Entry 3VMI (X-ray diffraction, 2.00 A resolution); this record covers chains B and C of the 6 polymer chains in the assembly.

== Chain B (and C) ==
Protein: Terminal oxygenase component of carbazole
Notes: EC 1.14.12.22; chain C of this document is another copy of the same molecule, construct and numbering; everything in this record applies to it too
Reference sequence: Q84II6 (Q84II6_9BURK); numbering as in UniProt (aligned over 1-384)
Sequence (392 residues; each row starts with the number of its first residue):
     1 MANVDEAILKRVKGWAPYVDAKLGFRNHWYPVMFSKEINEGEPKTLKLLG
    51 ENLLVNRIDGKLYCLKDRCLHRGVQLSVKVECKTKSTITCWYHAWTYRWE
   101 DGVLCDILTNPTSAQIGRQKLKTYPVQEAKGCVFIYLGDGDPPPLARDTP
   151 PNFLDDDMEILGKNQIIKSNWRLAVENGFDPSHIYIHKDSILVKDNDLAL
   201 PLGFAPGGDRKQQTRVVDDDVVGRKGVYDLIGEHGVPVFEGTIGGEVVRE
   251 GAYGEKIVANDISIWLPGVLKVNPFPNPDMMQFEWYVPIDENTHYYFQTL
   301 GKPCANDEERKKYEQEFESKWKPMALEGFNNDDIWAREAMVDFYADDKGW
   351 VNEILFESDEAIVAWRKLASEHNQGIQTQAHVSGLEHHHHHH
Disordered / not traced: 389-392 (chain C: 390-392)
Differences from the reference sequence: expression tag (385-392)
Bound ions: 2Fe-2S cluster Fe: Cys69, His71, Cys90, His93; Fe2+: His183, His187, Asp333 (together with oxygen molecule)
Ligand contacts:
  - 9H-carbazole (9CA): Gly178, Asp180, His183, Ile184, Ile231, Ala259, Ile262, Leu270, Val272, Phe275, Gln282, Glu284, Phe329, Asn330
  - oxygen molecule: Asn177, Gly178, His183, Ile186, His187, Phe329, Asn330, Asp333
  - 2Fe-2S cluster (FES): Cys69, His71, Arg72, Val74, Cys90, Tyr92, His93, Ala94, Trp95
Reported in the primary citation:
  - Fe2+ coordination: His183, His187, Asp333
  - catalytic residues: Glu284, Tyr296, Arg337 (proposed by the authors, not directly observed)

== Interface between chain B and chain C ==
Residue-residue contacts - 77 pairs, chain B then chain C:
  Arg11(B) with His387(C); His388(C), hydrogen bond
  Glu176(B) with Arg72(C), salt bridge
  Asn177(B) with Tyr92(C), hydrogen bond
  Asp180(B) with His93(C), salt bridge
  Ser182(B) with His93(C); Thr109(C)
  His183(B) with Tyr92(C); His93(C)
  Tyr185(B) with Glu81(C), hydrogen bond; Lys83(C); Thr89(C); Cys90(C); Trp91(C); Tyr92(C); Ala94(C); Leu108(C); Thr109(C)
  Ile186(B) with Trp91(C); Tyr92(C)
  Lys188(B) with Glu81(C), salt bridge
  Leu202(B) with Thr109(C)
  Gly203(B) with Thr109(C)
  Ala205(B) with Thr109(C); Asn110(C)
  Pro206(B) with Asn110(C)
  Val238(B) with Leu108(C); Thr109(C); Pro111(C)
  Gly241(B) with Leu108(C)
  Thr242(B) with Asp106(C); Leu108(C)
  Ile243(B) with Lys83(C); Thr84(C); Thr87(C); Thr89(C); Thr96(C); Asp106(C); Leu108(C), hydrophobic
  Gly244(B) with Asp106(C), hydrogen bond (backbone-side chain)
  Val248(B) with Leu108(C), hydrophobic
  Trp335(B) with Val78(C), hydrophobic; Lys79(C); Trp91(C), hydrophobic
  Ala336(B) with Trp91(C), hydrophobic
  Ala339(B) with Val74(C); Trp91(C), hydrophobic
  Met340(B) with Arg72(C); Val74(C), hydrophobic; Tyr92(C)
  Phe343(B) with Arg72(C); Gly73(C)
  Tyr344(B) with Arg72(C), hydrogen bond
  Asp346(B) with Ser383(C)
  Lys348(B) with Ser383(C); Glu386(C), salt bridge
  Asn352(B) with Ser383(C), hydrogen bond (side chain-backbone)
  Glu353(B) with His71(C)
  Ile354(B) with Leu70(C), hydrogen bond (backbone-backbone); His71(C), hydrogen bond (backbone-backbone); Trp95(C); Gln115(C); Gln119(C)
  Leu355(B) with His71(C); Gln115(C), hydrogen bond (backbone-side chain)
  Phe356(B) with His71(C); Trp95(C), hydrophobic; Ile107(C), hydrophobic; Thr109(C); Ser113(C); Gln115(C)
  Glu357(B) with Asn110(C); Ser113(C), hydrogen bond; Ala114(C), hydrogen bond (side chain-backbone)
  Asp359(B) with His71(C), salt bridge
  Ile362(B) with Arg72(C)
  Arg366(B) with Arg72(C)
Interface residues without a listed pair, chain B (37 interface residues in all): Asp342
Interface residues without a listed pair, chain C (35 interface residues in all): Arg68, Gln75

== Summary ==
37 residues of chain B and 35 residues of chain C are in contact, with 11 hydrogen bonds and 5 salt bridges.
Among the polar pairs are Glu176(B)-Arg72(C), Asp180(B)-His93(C) and Lys188(B)-Glu81(C). Ligands of chain B:
oxygen molecule, 2Fe-2S cluster and 9H-carbazole. From the paper: catalytic residues Glu284(B), Tyr296(B) and
Arg337(B); Fe2+ coordination by His183(B), His187(B) and Asp333(B).
Both chains are Terminal oxygenase component of carbazole. Entry 3VMI (Carbazole- and oxygen-bound complex
between oxygenase and ferredoxin in carbazole 1,9a-dioxygenase) was determined by X-ray diffraction, deposited
together with 3VMG and 3VMH.
